Entry 6PUH (X-ray diffraction, 1.88 A resolution); this record covers chains A and H of the 4 polymer chains in the assembly.

== Chain A ==
Protein: Major histocompatibility complex class I-related gene protein
Source organism: Homo sapiens
Reference sequence: Q95460 (HMR1_HUMAN); residues 1-270 here correspond to UniProt positions 23-292 (UniProt number = residue number + 22)
Sequence (271 residues; each row starts with the number of its first residue; numbering starts at 0):
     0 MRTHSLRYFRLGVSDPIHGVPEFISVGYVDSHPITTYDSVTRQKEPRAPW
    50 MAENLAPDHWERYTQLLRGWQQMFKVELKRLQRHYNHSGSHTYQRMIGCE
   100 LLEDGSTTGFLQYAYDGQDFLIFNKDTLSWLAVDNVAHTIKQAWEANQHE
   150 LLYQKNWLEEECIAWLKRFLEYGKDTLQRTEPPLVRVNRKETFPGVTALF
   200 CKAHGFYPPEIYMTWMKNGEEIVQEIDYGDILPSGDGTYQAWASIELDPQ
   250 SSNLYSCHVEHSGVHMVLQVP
Not modelled in the structure: 190-195
Sequence notes: initiating methionine (0); conflict Ser261 (Cys283 in Q95460)
Disulfide bonds: Cys98-Cys161, Cys200-Cys256
Glycans and other covalent adducts: compound OYG linked to Lys43
Small-molecule neighbours: OYG (6-methyl-5-[(1E)-3-oxobut-1-en-1-yl]pyrimidine-2,4(1H,3H)-dione): Tyr7, Arg9, Ser24, Thr34, His58, Tyr62, Leu66, Trp69, Arg94, Trp156
Curated features (UniProtKB/Swiss-Prot):
  - binding site (5-(2-oxoethylideneamino)-6-(D-ribitylamino)uracil): Arg9, Ser24, Lys43, Arg94, Tyr152, Gln153
  - binding site (5-(2-oxopropylideneamino)-6-(D-ribitylamino)uracil): Arg9, Ser24, Lys43, Arg94, Tyr152, Gln153
  - binding site (7-hydroxy-6-methyl-8-(1-D-ribityl)lumazine): Arg9, Ser24, Lys43, Arg94, Tyr152, Gln153
  - binding site (8-(9H-purin-6-yl)-2-oxa-8-azabicyclo[3.3.1]nona-3,6-diene-4,6-dicarbaldehyde): Arg9, Lys43, His58, Arg94
  - binding site (2-amino-4-oxopteridine-6-carbaldehyde): Lys43
  - binding site (pyridoxal): Lys43
  - glycosylation: Asn85 (N-linked (GlcNAc...) asparagine)

== Chain H ==
Protein: Beta-2-microglobulin
Source organism: Homo sapiens
Reference sequence: P61769 (B2MG_HUMAN); residues 1-99 here correspond to UniProt positions 21-119 (UniProt number = residue number + 20)
Sequence (100 residues; numbered 0 to 99; the number before each row is that of its first residue; numbering starts at 0):
     0 MIQRTPKIQVYSRHPAENGKSNFLNCYVSGFHPSDIEVDLLKNGERIEKV
    50 EHSDLSFSKDWSFYLLYYTEFTPTEKDEYACRVNHVTLSQPKIVKWDRDM
Not modelled in the structure: 98-99
Sequence notes: initiating methionine (0)
Disulfide bonds: Cys25-Cys80
Curated features (UniProtKB/Swiss-Prot):
  - modified residue: Gln2 (Pyrrolidone carboxylic acid)
  - glycosylation: Ile1 (N-linked (Glc) (glycation) isoleucine), Lys19 (N-linked (Glc) (glycation) lysine), Lys41 (N-linked (Glc) (glycation) lysine), Lys48 (N-linked (Glc) (glycation) lysine), Lys58 (N-linked (Glc) (glycation) lysine), Lys91 (N-linked (Glc) (glycation) lysine), Lys94 (N-linked (Glc) (glycation) lysine)

== Chain A / chain H interface ==
Contacting residue pairs - 45 pairs, chain A then chain H:
  Phe8(A) with Phe56(H), hydrophobic; Ser57(H)
  Leu10(A) with Ser33(H); Phe56(H), hydrophobic
  Ile16(A) with Asp34(H)
  Val19(A) with Asp34(H)
  Val25(A) with Phe56(H), hydrophobic
  Tyr27(A) with Ser55(H); Phe56(H), hydrogen bond (side chain-backbone)
  Arg46(A) with Asp53(H), salt bridge
  His90(A) with Met0(H)
  Thr91(A) with His31(H), hydrogen bond
  Gln93(A) with His31(H), hydrogen bond; Trp60(H), hydrogen bond (side chain-backbone); Phe62(H)
  Arg94(A) with Trp60(H)
  Met95(A) with Trp60(H)
  Gln111(A) with Lys58(H); Trp60(H)
  Tyr112(A) with Trp60(H)
  Ala113(A) with Trp60(H)
  Asp115(A) with Met0(H); His31(H)
  Gly116(A) with Arg3(H), hydrogen bond (backbone-side chain); His31(H), hydrogen bond (backbone-side chain); Trp60(H)
  Gln117(A) with Arg3(H)
  Asp118(A) with Trp60(H), hydrogen bond
  Arg185(A) with Pro14(H)
  His203(A) with Pro14(H)
  Asp229(A) with Lys6(H), salt bridge; Gln8(H), hydrogen bond
  Leu231(A) with Gln8(H); Tyr10(H), hydrophobic; Tyr26(H), hydrophobic
  Pro232(A) with Tyr10(H), hydrogen bond (backbone-side chain); Asn24(H); Tyr26(H)
  Ser233(A) with Arg12(H), hydrogen bond (backbone-side chain); Asn24(H), hydrogen bond (backbone-side chain)
  Gly234(A) with Arg12(H)
  Asp235(A) with Arg12(H)
  Gln239(A) with Tyr10(H); Ser11(H), hydrogen bond (side chain-backbone); Arg12(H), hydrogen bond (side chain-backbone)
Other interface residues (no listed pair), chain A (30 interface residues in all): Arg6, Ile23
Other interface residues (no listed pair), chain H (27 interface residues in all): Ile1, His13, Pro32, Leu54, Asp59, Tyr63, Leu65

== Overview ==
Chain A and chain H form an interface of 30 and 27 residues respectively, with 13 hydrogen bonds and 2 salt
bridges. Polar pairs include Arg46(A)-Asp53(H), Asp229(A)-Lys6(H) and Tyr27(A)-Phe56(H). Covalently linked
compound OYG: at Lys43(A).
Chain A is Major histocompatibility complex class I-related gene protein and chain H is Beta-2-microglobulin,
both from Homo sapiens; the structure, Structure of human MAIT A-F7 TCR in complex with human
MR1-Ribityl-less, was determined by X-ray diffraction together with 6PUC, 6PUD, 6PUE, 6PUF, 6PUG, 6PUI and 4
further entries from the same study.
